9B1Y - chains A and D of the 51 polymer chains in the assembly; structure by electron microscopy, 2.47 A resolution.

[Chain A]
Molecule: 16S rRNA
From: Mycolicibacterium smegmatis
Sequence (1511 nucleotides; numbered 7 to 1517; the number before each row is that of its first residue):
     7 UUUGGAGAGU UUGAUCCUGG CUCAGGACGA ACGCUGGCGG CGUGCUUAAC ACAUGCAAGU
    67 CGAACGGAAA GGCCCUUUCG GGGGUACUCG AGUGGCGAAC GGGUGAGUAA CACGUGGGUG
   127 AUCUGCCCUG CACUUUGGGA UAAGCCUGGG AAACUGGGUC UAAUACCGAA UACACCCUGC
   187 UGGUCGCAUG GCCUGGUAGG GGAAAGCUUU UGCGGUGUGG GAUGGGCCCG CGGCCUAUCA
   247 GCUUGUUGGU GGGGUGAUGG CCUACCAAGG CGACGACGGG UAGCCGGCCU GAGAGGGUGA
   307 CCGGCCACAC UGGGACUGAG AUACGGCCCA GACUCCUACG GGAGGCAGCA GUGGGGAAUA
   367 UUGCACAAUG GGCGCAAGCC UGAUGCAGCG ACGCCGCGUG AGGGAUGACG GCCUUCGGGU
   427 UGUAAACCUC UUUCAGCACA GACGAAGCGC AAGUGACGGU AUGUGCAGAA GAAGGACCGG
   487 CCAACUACGU GCCAGCAGCC XCGGUAAUAC GUAGGGUCCG AGCGUUGUCC GGAAUUACUG
   547 GGCGUAAAGA GCUCGUAGGU GGUUUGUCGC GUUGUUCGUG AAAACUCACA GCUUAACUGU
   607 GGGCGUGCGG GCGAUACGGG CAGACUAGAG UACUGCAGGG GAGACUGGAA UUCCUGGUGU
   667 AGCGGUGGAA UGCGCAGAUA UCAGGAGGAA CACCGGUGGC GAAGGCGGGU CUCUGGGCAG
   727 UAACUGACGC UGAGGAGCGA AAGCGUGGGG AGCGAACAGG AUUAGAUACC CUGGUAGUCC
   787 ACGCCGUAAA CGGUGGGUAC UAGGUGUGGG UUUCCUUCCU UGGGAUCCGU GCCGUAGCUA
   847 ACGCAUUAAG UACCCCGCCU GGGGAGUACG GCCGCAAGGC UAAAACUCAA AGGAAUUGAC
   907 GGGGGCCCGC ACAAGCGGCG GAGCAUGUGG AUUAAUUCGA UGCAACGCGA AGAACCUUAC
   967 CUGGGUUUGA CAUGCACAGG ACGCCGGCAG AGAUGUCGGU UCCCUUGUGG CCUGUGUGCA
  1027 GGUGGUGCAU GGCUGUCGUC AGCUCGUGUC GUGAGAUGUU GGGUUAAGUC CCGCAACGAG
  1087 CGCAACCCUU GUCUCAUGUU GCCAGCACGU UAUGGUGGGG ACUCGUGAGA GACUGCCGGG
  1147 GUCAACUCGG AGGAAGGUGG GGAUGACGUC AAGUCAUCAU GCCCCUUAUG UCCAGGGCUU
  1207 CACACAUGCU ACAAUGGCCG GUACAAAGGG CUGCGAUGCC GUGAGGUGGA GCGAAUCCUU
  1267 UCAAAGCCGG UCUCAGUUCG GAUCGGGGUC UGCAACUCGA CCCCGUGAAG UCGGAGUCGC
  1327 UAGUAAUCGC AGAUCAGCAA CGCUGCGGUG AAUACGUUCC CGGGCCUUGU ACACACCGCC
  1387 CGUCACGUCA UGAAAGUCGG UAACACCCGA AGCCGGUGGC CUAACCCUUG UGGAGGGAGC
  1447 CGUCGAAGGU GGGAUCGGCG AUUGGGACGA AGUCGUAACA AGGUAGCCGU ACCGGAAGGU
  1507 GCGGCUGGAU C
Modified positions: G7M (N7-methyl-guanosine-5'-monophosphate) at position 507
Bound ions: Mg2+ site 1: U9, G10; Mg2+ site 2: U16, U17; Mg2+ site 3: U17, G898; Mg2+ site 4: U18, A20; Mg2+ site 5: U18, G19; Mg2+ site 6: G42, A397; Mg2+ site 7: G46, C47; Mg2+ site 8: G48, U49; Mg2+ site 9 near U52 (its only coordinating residue here); Mg2+ site 10: U66, C67, G101; Mg2+ site 11 near G68 (its only coordinating residue here); Mg2+ site 12: G103, A104; 152 more Mg2+ sites not listed

[Chain D]
Protein: Small ribosomal subunit protein uS4
From: Mycolicibacterium smegmatis
UniProt: A0QSL7 (RS4_MYCS2); numbering as in UniProt (aligned over 2-201)
Amino-acid sequence (200 residues; row label = number of the first residue in the row):
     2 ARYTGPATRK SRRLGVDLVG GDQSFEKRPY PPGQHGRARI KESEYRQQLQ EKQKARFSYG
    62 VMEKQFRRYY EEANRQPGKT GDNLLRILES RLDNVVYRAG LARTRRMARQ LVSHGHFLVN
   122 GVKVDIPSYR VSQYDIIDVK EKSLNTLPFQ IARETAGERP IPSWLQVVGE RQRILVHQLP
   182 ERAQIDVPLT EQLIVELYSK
Bound ions: Mg2+ near Ser-200 (its only coordinating residue here)

[How chain A and chain D interact]
Pairs across the interface (92):
  G10(A) with Asn-75(D), phosphate contact
  A12(A) with Gln-49(D), hydrogen bond to the base; Glu-197(D), hydrogen bond to the base; Leu-198(D), base contact; Ser-200(D), base contact; Lys-201(D), hydrogen bond to the base
  A30(A) with Lys-201(D), base contact
  G32(A) with Arg-68(D), salt bridge to the phosphate
  C401(A) with Lys-65(D), phosphate contact; Arg-69(D), phosphate contact
  G402(A) with Gln-66(D), phosphate contact; Ile-127(D), sugar contact; Ser-129(D), phosphate contact
  C403(A) with Arg-110(D), salt bridge to the phosphate; Ser-114(D), hydrogen bond to the phosphate; Ile-127(D), sugar contact; Pro-128(D), phosphate contact
  G404(A) with Ala-2(D), base contact; Arg-110(D), salt bridge to the phosphate; Ser-114(D), hydrogen bond to the phosphate
  U405(A) with Ala-2(D), base contact; Arg-3(D), phosphate contact
  G406(A) with Arg-3(D), hydrogen bond to the phosphate; Gln-111(D), hydrogen bond to the sugar
  A407(A) with Arg-3(D), salt bridge to the phosphate; Arg-107(D), salt bridge to the phosphate; Met-108(D), hydrogen bond to the sugar; Gln-111(D), hydrogen bond to the sugar
  G410(A) with Gln-24(D), hydrogen bond to the phosphate
  U412(A) with Lys-28(D), hydrogen bond to the sugar
  G413(A) with Ser-25(D), base contact; Lys-28(D), hydrogen bond to the base; Arg-29(D), hydrogen bond to the base
  C418(A) with Gln-35(D), base contact
  C419(A) with Gln-35(D), sugar contact
  G425(A) with Tyr-31(D), phosphate contact; Gln-35(D), base contact
  U426(A) with Arg-29(D), salt bridge to the phosphate; Tyr-31(D), hydrogen bond to the phosphate
  U427(A) with Arg-10(D), salt bridge to the phosphate; Arg-13(D), salt bridge to the phosphate
  G428(A) with Pro-7(D), phosphate contact; Arg-10(D), salt bridge to the phosphate; Arg-29(D), sugar contact
  U429(A) with Thr-9(D), hydrogen bond to the phosphate; Arg-13(D), salt bridge to the phosphate; Ser-25(D), phosphate contact; Arg-29(D), salt bridge to the phosphate
  A430(A) with Ala-8(D), phosphate contact
  C436(A) with Pro-149(D), sugar contact
  U437(A) with His-115(D), hydrogen bond to the base; His-117(D), hydrogen bond to the phosphate
  U438(A) with His-115(D), hydrogen bond to the sugar; His-117(D), salt bridge to the phosphate; Lys-143(D), salt bridge to the phosphate
  U439(A) with Ser-114(D), hydrogen bond to the sugar; His-115(D), sugar contact; Asp-126(D), phosphate contact
  A475(A) with His-115(D), base contact
  A479(A) with Ala-2(D), base contact
  C488(A) with Tyr-46(D), sugar contact
  A489(A) with Ser-44(D), phosphate contact; Tyr-46(D), hydrogen bond to the base; Arg-47(D), sugar contact; Leu-50(D), base contact; Gln-51(D), hydrogen bond to the sugar
  A490(A) with Arg-14(D), sugar contact
  C491(A) with His-36(D), hydrogen bond to the phosphate
  U492(A) with Gln-35(D), sugar contact; His-36(D), hydrogen bond to the sugar
  G521(A) with Gly-34(D), sugar contact; Gln-35(D), hydrogen bond to the sugar
  G522(A) with Arg-10(D), salt bridge to the phosphate; Arg-14(D), hydrogen bond to the sugar
  U523(A) with Arg-14(D), salt bridge to the phosphate; Gln-54(D), phosphate contact
  C524(A) with Gln-54(D), hydrogen bond to the phosphate
  C525(A) with Lys-53(D), salt bridge to the phosphate; Arg-57(D), salt bridge to the phosphate; Glu-64(D), phosphate contact
  G526(A) with Met-63(D), phosphate contact; Glu-64(D), phosphate contact
  A527(A) with Ala-2(D), phosphate contact
  C593(A) with Arg-76(D), salt bridge to the phosphate
  A594(A) with Arg-76(D), salt bridge to the phosphate
  U599(A) with Val-123(D), sugar contact; Lys-124(D), base contact; Val-125(D), base contact; Asp-126(D), hydrogen bond to the base
  U600(A) with Ile-127(D), base contact; Ser-129(D), sugar contact; Tyr-130(D), sugar contact
Other interface residues (no listed pair), chain A (50 interface residues in all): U9, G11, G408, C440, G520, U592
Other interface residues (no listed pair), chain D (63 interface residues in all): Pro-33, Ile-41, Phe-58, Pro-78, Thr-105, Leu-112, Arg-131, Thr-147, Leu-148

[Summary]
The interface between chain A and chain D involves 50 residues on one side and 63 on the other; the contacts
include 27 hydrogen bonds and 19 salt bridges. Among the polar pairs are A12(A)/Gln-49(D), A12(A)/Glu-197(D)
and A12(A)/Lys-201(D). U9(A) and G10(A) coordinate Mg2+ site 1.
Chain A is 16S rRNA and chain D is Small ribosomal subunit protein uS4, both from Mycolicibacterium smegmatis;
the structure, WT strain WT mycobacterial ribosome, was determined by electron microscopy.
